PDB entry 6BL2 | X-ray diffraction, 1.92 A resolution | chains A and C

Chain A (and C):
Name: Isocitrate dehydrogenase [NADP] cytoplasmic
From: Homo sapiens
Notes: EC 1.1.1.42; chain C of this document is another copy of the same molecule, construct and numbering; everything in this record applies to it too
UniProtKB: O75874 (IDHC_HUMAN); residue numbers follow UniProt; this construct covers 1-414
Amino-acid sequence (425 residues; each row starts with the number of its first residue):
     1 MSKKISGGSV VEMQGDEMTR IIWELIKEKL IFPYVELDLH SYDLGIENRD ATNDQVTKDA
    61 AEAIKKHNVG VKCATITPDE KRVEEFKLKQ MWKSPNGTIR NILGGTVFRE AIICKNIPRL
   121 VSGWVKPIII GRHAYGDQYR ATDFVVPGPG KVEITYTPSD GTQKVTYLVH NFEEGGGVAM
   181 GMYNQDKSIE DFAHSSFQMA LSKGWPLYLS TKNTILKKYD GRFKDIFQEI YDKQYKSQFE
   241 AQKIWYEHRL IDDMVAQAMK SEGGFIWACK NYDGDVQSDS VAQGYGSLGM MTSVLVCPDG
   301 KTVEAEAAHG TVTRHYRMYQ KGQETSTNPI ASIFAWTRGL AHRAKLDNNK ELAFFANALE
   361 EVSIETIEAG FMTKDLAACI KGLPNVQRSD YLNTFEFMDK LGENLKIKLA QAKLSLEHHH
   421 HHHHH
Not modelled in the structure: 1-2, 419-425
Covalent attachments: compound DWS linked to H315
Sequence notes: expression tag (415-425)
Bound ions: Ca2+ site 1: D252 (together with isocitric acid) (shared with D275(C) of chain C); Ca2+ site 2: D275 (together with isocitric acid) (shared with D252(C) of chain C)
Residues lining bound ligands:
  - DWS (3-[(6aS,7S,9S,10aS)-9-cyano-7-methyl-8-oxo-2-(phenylamino)-6,6a,7,8,9,10-hexahydrobenzo[h]quinazolin-10a(5H)-yl]benzoic acid): G289, H309, V312, R314, M318, E324, T325, S326, T327, N328, K374, D375, A378, L383
  - isocitric acid (ICT), molecule 1: T77, S94, N96, G97, R100, R109, R132, Y139, D275, E306, A308
  - isocitric acid (ICT), molecule 2: K212, T214, I215, D252
UniProt features mapped onto this chain:
  - binding site (NADP(+)): T75 to T77, R82, K260, G310 to H315, N328
  - binding site (substrate): T77, S94 to R100, R109, R132, K212
  - binding site (Mn(2+)): D252, D275, D279
  - site (Critical for catalysis): Y139, K212
  - modified residue: S2 (N-acetylserine), Y42 (Phosphotyrosine), K81 (N6-acetyllysine), K126 (N6-succinyllysine), K224 (N6-acetyllysine), K233 (N6-acetyllysine), K243 (N6-acetyllysine), K321 (N6-acetyllysine), S389 (Phosphoserine), K400 (N6-succinyllysine)

Chain A / chain C interface:
Residue-residue contacts - 165 pairs, chain A then chain C:
  T77(A) - T214(C)
  P78(A) - K217(C)  hydrogen bond (backbone-side chain)
  M91(A) - K217(C)
  W92(A) - K217(C)  hydrogen bond (backbone-side chain)
  S94(A) - I215(C)
  L120(A) - L120(C)
  L120(A) - V121(C)
  L120(A) - M259(C)
  L120(A) - K260(C)
  V121(A) - L120(C)
  V121(A) - M259(C)  hydrophobic
  S122(A) - L120(C)
  Y135(A) - H170(C)
  Q138(A) - I215(C)
  Q138(A) - L216(C)
  Y139(A) - K212(C)
  Y139(A) - I215(C)  hydrophobic
  T142(A) - Y167(C)
  T142(A) - L168(C)  hydrogen bond (side chain-backbone)
  D143(A) - L216(C)
  D143(A) - K217(C)  hydrogen bond (side chain-backbone)
  D143(A) - K218(C)  hydrogen bond (side chain-backbone)
  D143(A) - Y219(C)  hydrogen bond (side chain-backbone)
  F144(A) - Y156(C)  hydrophobic
  F144(A) - Y167(C)  hydrophobic
  F144(A) - K218(C)
  V146(A) - Y156(C)  hydrophobic
  P147(A) - Y156(C)
  G148(A) - Y156(C)  hydrogen bond (backbone-side chain)
  P149(A) - Y156(C)  hydrogen bond (backbone-side chain)
  P149(A) - P158(C)
  P149(A) - S159(C)  hydrogen bond (backbone-backbone)
  G150(A) - T157(C)
  G150(A) - S159(C)
  K151(A) - T155(C)
  K151(A) - Y156(C)
  K151(A) - T157(C)  hydrogen bond (backbone-backbone)
  V152(A) - I154(C)  hydrophobic
  V152(A) - T155(C)
  V152(A) - Y156(C)  hydrophobic
  E153(A) - I154(C)
  E153(A) - T155(C)  hydrogen bond (backbone-backbone)
  I154(A) - F144(C)  hydrophobic
  I154(A) - V152(C)  hydrophobic
  I154(A) - E153(C)
  I154(A) - M180(C)
  I154(A) - G181(C)
  T155(A) - K151(C)
  T155(A) - V152(C)
  T155(A) - E153(C)  hydrogen bond (backbone-backbone)
  Y156(A) - V146(C)  hydrophobic
  Y156(A) - P147(C)
  Y156(A) - G148(C)  hydrogen bond (side chain-backbone)
  Y156(A) - P149(C)  hydrogen bond (side chain-backbone)
  Y156(A) - K151(C)
  Y156(A) - V152(C)  hydrophobic
  T157(A) - G150(C)
  T157(A) - K151(C)  hydrogen bond (backbone-backbone)
  P158(A) - P149(C)
  S159(A) - P149(C)  hydrogen bond (backbone-backbone)
  S159(A) - G150(C)
  Y167(A) - T142(C)
  Y167(A) - F144(C)  hydrophobic
  L168(A) - T142(C)  hydrogen bond (backbone-side chain)
  V169(A) - T142(C)
  V169(A) - G181(C)
  V169(A) - M182(C)
  V169(A) - Y183(C)
  H170(A) - Y135(C)
  H170(A) - Y183(C)  hydrogen bond
  H170(A) - Q185(C)  hydrogen bond
  F172(A) - N184(C)
  G176(A) - Q185(C)
  G176(A) - D186(C)  hydrogen bond (backbone-backbone)
  G177(A) - N184(C)
  G177(A) - D186(C)
  V178(A) - Y183(C)
  V178(A) - N184(C)  hydrogen bond (backbone-backbone)
  V178(A) - K218(C)
  V178(A) - Y219(C)  hydrophobic
  V178(A) - R222(C)
  A179(A) - M182(C)
  A179(A) - Y219(C)
  M180(A) - I154(C)
  M180(A) - M180(C)
  M180(A) - G181(C)
  M180(A) - M182(C)  hydrogen bond (backbone-backbone)
  M180(A) - L216(C)  hydrophobic
  M180(A) - Y219(C)  hydrophobic
  G181(A) - I154(C)
  G181(A) - M180(C)
  M182(A) - V169(C)
  M182(A) - A179(C)
  M182(A) - M180(C)  hydrogen bond (backbone-backbone)
  M182(A) - M182(C)  hydrophobic
  Y183(A) - V169(C)
  Y183(A) - H170(C)  hydrogen bond
  Y183(A) - V178(C)
  N184(A) - F172(C)
  N184(A) - G177(C)
  N184(A) - V178(C)  hydrogen bond (backbone-backbone)
  Q185(A) - H170(C)  hydrogen bond
  Q185(A) - G176(C)
  D186(A) - G176(C)  hydrogen bond (backbone-backbone)
  D186(A) - G177(C)
  K212(A) - Y139(C)
  K212(A) - D275(C)  salt bridge
  T214(A) - T77(C)
  I215(A) - S94(C)
  I215(A) - Q138(C)
  I215(A) - Y139(C)  hydrophobic
  L216(A) - Q138(C)
  L216(A) - A141(C)  hydrophobic
  L216(A) - D143(C)
  L216(A) - M180(C)  hydrophobic
  K217(A) - T77(C)
  K217(A) - P78(C)  hydrogen bond (side chain-backbone)
  K217(A) - M91(C)
  K217(A) - W92(C)  hydrogen bond (side chain-backbone)
  K217(A) - D143(C)  hydrogen bond (backbone-side chain)
  K218(A) - D143(C)  hydrogen bond (backbone-side chain)
  K218(A) - F144(C)
  K218(A) - V178(C)
  Y219(A) - D143(C)  hydrogen bond (backbone-side chain)
  Y219(A) - V178(C)  hydrophobic
  Y219(A) - A179(C)
  Y219(A) - M180(C)  hydrophobic
  R222(A) - V178(C)
  K224(A) - D79(C)  salt bridge
  I251(A) - Y272(C)
  I251(A) - V276(C)  hydrophobic
  D252(A) - D275(C)
  D252(A) - D279(C)
  V255(A) - V276(C)
  V255(A) - S280(C)
  A256(A) - D279(C)
  A256(A) - Q283(C)
  A256(A) - L288(C)  hydrophobic
  M259(A) - L120(C)
  M259(A) - V121(C)  hydrophobic
  M259(A) - S280(C)
  M259(A) - Q283(C)
  M259(A) - G284(C)
  K260(A) - L120(C)
  K260(A) - Q283(C)
  Y272(A) - I251(C)
  Y272(A) - Y272(C)  hydrophobic
  Y272(A) - D273(C)  hydrogen bond
  D273(A) - Y272(C)  hydrogen bond
  D275(A) - K212(C)  salt bridge
  D275(A) - D252(C)
  V276(A) - I251(C)  hydrophobic
  V276(A) - V255(C)
  V276(A) - Q277(C)
  Q277(A) - V276(C)
  Q277(A) - Q277(C)
  D279(A) - D252(C)
  D279(A) - A256(C)
  S280(A) - V255(C)
  S280(A) - M259(C)
  Q283(A) - A256(C)
  Q283(A) - M259(C)
  Q283(A) - K260(C)
  G284(A) - M259(C)
  L288(A) - A256(C)  hydrophobic
Interface residues without a listed pair, chain A (75 interface residues in all): D79, K93, A141, V145, N213, D253
Interface residues without a listed pair, chain C (74 interface residues in all): K93, S122, V145, K224, D253

Summary:
Chain A and chain C form an interface of 75 and 74 residues respectively, with 34 hydrogen bonds and 3 salt
bridges. Among the polar pairs are K212(A)-D275(C), K224(A)-D79(C) and P78(A)-K217(C). Chain A binds isocitric
acid. Covalently linked compound DWS: at H315(A).
Both chains are Isocitrate dehydrogenase [NADP] cytoplasmic (Homo sapiens). Entry 6BL2 (Novel Modes of
Inhibition of Wild-Type IDH1: Direct Covalent Modification of His315 with Cmpd15) was determined by X-ray
diffraction, deposited together with 6BKY and 6BL1.
